Entry 7BZC (X-ray diffraction, 2.30 A resolution); this record covers chain A.

# Chain A
Name: Terpenoid synthase 18
From: Arabidopsis thaliana
Notes: EC 4.2.3.-
Reference sequence: Q9LUE2 (TPS18_ARATH); residues -49 to 555 here correspond to UniProt positions 1-605 (UniProt number = residue number + 50)
Sequence (605 residues; each row starts with the number of its first residue; numbers below 1 keep their minus sign (Met-49 is residue -49)):
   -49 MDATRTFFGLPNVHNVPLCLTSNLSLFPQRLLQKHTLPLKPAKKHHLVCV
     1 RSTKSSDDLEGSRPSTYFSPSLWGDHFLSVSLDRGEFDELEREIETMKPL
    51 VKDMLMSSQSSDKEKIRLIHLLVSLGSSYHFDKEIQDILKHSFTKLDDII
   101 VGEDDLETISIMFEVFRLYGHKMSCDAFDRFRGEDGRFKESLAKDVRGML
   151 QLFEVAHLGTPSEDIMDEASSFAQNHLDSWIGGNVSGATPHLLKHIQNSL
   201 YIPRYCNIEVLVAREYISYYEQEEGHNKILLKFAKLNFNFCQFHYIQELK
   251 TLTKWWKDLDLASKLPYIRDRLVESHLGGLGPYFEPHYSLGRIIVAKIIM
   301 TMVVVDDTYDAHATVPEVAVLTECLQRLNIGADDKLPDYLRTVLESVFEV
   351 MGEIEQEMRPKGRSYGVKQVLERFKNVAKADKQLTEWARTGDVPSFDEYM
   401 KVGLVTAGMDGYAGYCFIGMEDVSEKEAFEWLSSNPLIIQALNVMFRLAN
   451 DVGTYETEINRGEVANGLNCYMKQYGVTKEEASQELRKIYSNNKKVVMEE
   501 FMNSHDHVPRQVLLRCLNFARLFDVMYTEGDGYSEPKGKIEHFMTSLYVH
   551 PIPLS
Not modelled in the structure: -49 to 20
Ion coordination: Mg2+ site 1: Asp306, Tyr309; Mg2+ site 2: Asn450, Asp451, Glu458 (together with farnesyl thiopyrophosphate)
Small-molecule neighbours: farnesyl thiopyrophosphate (FPS; S-[(2E,6E)-3,7,11-trimethyldodeca-2,6,10-trienyl] trihydrogen thiodiphosphate): Arg269, Glu274, Ile299, Val303, Asp306, Thr406, Met409, Tyr412, Phe446, Arg447, Asn450, Asp451, Thr454, Glu458, Leu522, Phe523, Met526, Tyr527
What the authors report for this chain:
  - contacts within the chain: Gly408-Asn443 (hydrogen bond), Met409-Asn443 (hydrogen bond)
  - binding site for farnesyl thiopyrophosphate: Arg269, Asp306, Tyr412, Phe446, Arg447, Asn450, Thr454, Glu458, Phe523, Tyr527
  - mutagenesis - G278A/F446A, M302I/D381Y/G411D, N443F, F446A, F446C, F446D, F446H, F446I, F446K, F446L, F446M, F446P, F446S, F446V: decreased catalytic activity
  - mutagenesis - G278D, G278F, G278H, G278K, G278R, G278W, V303N, Y412A, F523A, Y527A: abolished catalytic activity
  - catalytic residues: Tyr412, Phe523, Tyr527
  - mutagenesis - Y415A: unchanged catalytic activity
  - mutagenesis - G278P: increased catalytic activity
  - specificity-determining residues: Val303, Phe446

# Summary
Ligands of chain A: farnesyl thiopyrophosphate. Asp306 and Tyr309 form the Mg2+ site 1. Asn450, Asp451 and
Glu458 form the Mg2+ site 2. The paper reports catalytic residues Tyr412, Phe523 and Tyr527; G278A/F446A,
M302I/D381Y/G411D and N443F, among others, reduce catalytic activity; 26 substitutions were tested in all.
Chain A is Terpenoid synthase 18 (Arabidopsis thaliana); the structure, Crystal structure of plant
sesterterpene synthase AtTPS18 complexed with farnesyl thiolodiphosphate (FSPP), was determined by X-ray
diffraction together with 7BZB from the same study.
